Entry 7O6M (X-ray diffraction, 1.40 A resolution); this record covers chains A and P.

[Chain A]
Name: 14-3-3 protein sigma
Organism: Homo sapiens
UniProtKB: P31947 (1433S_HUMAN); residue numbers follow UniProt; this construct covers 1-231
Chain sequence (236 residues; numbered -4 to 231; the number before each row is that of its first residue; numbers below 1 keep their minus sign (Gly-4 is residue -4)):
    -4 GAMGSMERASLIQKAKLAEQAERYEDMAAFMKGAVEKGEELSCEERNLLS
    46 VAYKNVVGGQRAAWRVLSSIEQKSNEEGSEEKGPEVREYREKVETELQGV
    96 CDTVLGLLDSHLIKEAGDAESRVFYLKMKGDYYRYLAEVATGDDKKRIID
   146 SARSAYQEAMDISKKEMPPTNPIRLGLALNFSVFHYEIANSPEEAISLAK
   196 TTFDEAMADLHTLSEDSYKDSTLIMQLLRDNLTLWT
Disordered / not traced: -4, 71-77
Sequence notes: expression tag (-4 to 0)
Modified / non-standard residues: Cys38 (S-hydroxycysteine; CSO)
Glycans and other covalent adducts: (5-methanoyl-2-nitro-phenyl) 1-methylpyrazole-4-sulfonate (V42) linked to Lys122
Metal / ion sites: Ca2+ near Glu2 (its only coordinating residue here)
Ligand contacts: V42 ((5-methanoyl-2-nitro-phenyl) 1-methylpyrazole-4-sulfonate): Asn42, Ser45, Val46, Phe119, Pro167, Ile168, Gly171, Ile219
Swiss-Prot annotation at these positions:
  - site (Interaction with phosphoserine on interacting protein): Arg56, Arg129
  - modified residue (Phosphoserine): Ser5, Ser74
From the paper describing this entry:
  - binding site for V42: Lys122

[Chain P]
Name: Transcription factor p65
UniProtKB: Q04206 (TF65_HUMAN); residue numbers follow UniProt; this construct covers 39-51
Chain sequence (13 residues; each row starts with the number of its first residue):
    39 EGRSAGSIPGRRS
Disordered / not traced: 39-42
Sequence notes: variant Arg49 (Glu in Q04206)
Modified / non-standard residues: Ser45 (phosphoserine; SEP)
Ligand contacts: V42 ((5-methanoyl-2-nitro-phenyl) 1-methylpyrazole-4-sulfonate): Ile46, Gly48, Arg50
From the paper describing this entry:
  - post-translational modification sites: Ser45

[Chain A / chain P interface]
Pairs across the interface - 30 pairs, chain A then chain P:
  Glu14(A) - Arg50(P)
  Glu14(A) - Ser51(P)  hydrogen bond (side chain-backbone)
  Tyr19(A) - Arg49(P)
  Leu43(A) - Ser51(P)
  Val46(A) - Gly48(P)
  Val46(A) - Arg49(P)
  Val46(A) - Arg50(P)
  Val46(A) - Ser51(P)
  Lys49(A) - Pro47(P)
  Lys49(A) - Gly48(P)
  Asn50(A) - Arg49(P)  hydrogen bond (side chain-backbone)
  Gly53(A) - Arg49(P)
  Gly54(A) - Arg49(P)
  Arg56(A) - Ser45(P)
  Lys122(A) - Ile46(P)
  Arg129(A) - Ser45(P)
  Tyr130(A) - Ser45(P)
  Gly171(A) - Ile46(P)
  Leu174(A) - Gly44(P)
  Leu174(A) - Ser45(P)
  Leu174(A) - Ile46(P)
  Asn175(A) - Ser45(P)
  Asn175(A) - Ile46(P)  hydrogen bond (side chain-backbone)
  Val178(A) - Gly44(P)
  Glu182(A) - Ala43(P)  hydrogen bond (side chain-backbone)
  Leu222(A) - Pro47(P)
  Asn226(A) - Ala43(P)
  Asn226(A) - Gly44(P)  hydrogen bond (side chain-backbone)
  Leu229(A) - Ala43(P)  hydrophobic
  Trp230(A) - Ala43(P)
Also at the interface, not in a pair above, chain A (23 interface residues in all): Ser45, Ile219

[Overview]
Chain A and chain P form an interface of 23 and 9 residues respectively; the contacts include 5 hydrogen
bonds. Polar contacts include Glu14(A)-Ser51(P), Asn50(A)-Arg49(P) and Asn175(A)-Ile46(P). Chain P binds
compound V42. Compound V42 is covalently linked to Lys122(A). From the paper: a binding site for V42 at
Lys122(A); a modification site at Ser45(P).
Here chain A is 14-3-3 protein sigma (Homo sapiens) and chain P is Transcription factor p65. Entry 7O6M
(14-3-3 sigma with RelA/p65 binding site pS45 and covalently bound TCF521-097) was determined by X-ray
diffraction together with 7BI3, 7BIQ, 7BIW, 7BIY, 7BJB, 7BJF and 54 further entries from the same study.
